Entry 9NHL (electron microscopy, 3.70 A resolution); this record covers chains A and B of the 8 polymer chains in the assembly.

Chain A:
Name: BG505-CH505 Envelope glycoprotein gp120
From: Human immunodeficiency virus 1
Chain sequence (504 residues; each row starts with the number of its first residue; note: 15 numbers in that range are skipped by the numbering (no residue carries them; nothing is unmodelled there); numbers below 1 keep their minus sign (Met-4 is residue -4)):
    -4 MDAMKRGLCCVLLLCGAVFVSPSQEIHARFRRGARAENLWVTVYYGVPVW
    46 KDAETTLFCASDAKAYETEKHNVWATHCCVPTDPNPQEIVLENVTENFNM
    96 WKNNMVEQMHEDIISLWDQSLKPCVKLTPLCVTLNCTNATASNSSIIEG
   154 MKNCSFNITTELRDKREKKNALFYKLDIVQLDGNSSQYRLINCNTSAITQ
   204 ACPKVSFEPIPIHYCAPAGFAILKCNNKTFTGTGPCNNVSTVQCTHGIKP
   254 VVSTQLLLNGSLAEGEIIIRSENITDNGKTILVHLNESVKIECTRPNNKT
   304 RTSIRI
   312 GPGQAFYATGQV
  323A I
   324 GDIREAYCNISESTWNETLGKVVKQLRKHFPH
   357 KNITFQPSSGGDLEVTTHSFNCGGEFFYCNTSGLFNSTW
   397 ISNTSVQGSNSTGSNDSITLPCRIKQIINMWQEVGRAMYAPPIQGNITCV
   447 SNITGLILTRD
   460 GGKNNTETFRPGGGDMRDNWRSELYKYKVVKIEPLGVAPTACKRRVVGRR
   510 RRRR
Not modelled in the structure: -4 to 31, 57-65, 397-411, 460-463, 506-513
Disulfide bonds: Cys54-Cys73, Cys119-Cys205, Cys126-Cys196, Cys131-Cys157, Cys218-Cys247, Cys228-Cys239, Cys296-Cys331, Cys378-Cys445, Cys385-Cys418
Covalent attachments: N-acetylglucosamine (NAG) linked to Asn88, Asn130, Asn156, Asn160, Asn197, Asn230, Asn241, Asn262, Asn289, Asn301, Asn332, Asn386, Asn442, Asn448
From the paper describing this entry:
  - post-translational modification sites: Asn88, Asn241

Chain B:
Name: BG505-CH505 Transmembrane protein gp41
From: Human immunodeficiency virus 1
Chain sequence (153 residues; each row starts with the number of its first residue):
   512 AVGIGAVFLGFLGAAGSTMGAASMTLTVQARNLLSGIVQQQSNLLRAPEC
   562 QQHLLKDTHWGIKQLQARVLAVEHYLRDQQLLGIWGCSGKLICTTNVPWN
   612 STWSNKTLSEIWDNMTWLQWDKEISNYTQIIYGLLEESQNQQEKNETDNL
   662 TCD
Not modelled in the structure: 512-519, 540-567
Disulfide bonds: Cys598-Cys604
Covalent attachments: N-acetylglucosamine (NAG) linked to Asn611, Asn616, Asn625, Asn637

Chain A / chain B interface:
Disulfides between the chains: Cys501(A)-Cys663(B)
Pairs across the interface (4):
  Ala500(A) - Asn660(B)  hydrogen bond (backbone-side chain)
  Cys501(A) - Cys663(B)  disulfide
  Arg504(A) - Cys663(B)  hydrogen bond (side chain-backbone)
  Arg504(A) - Asp664(B)
Other interface residues (no listed pair), chain A (5 interface residues in all): Tyr40, Thr499
Other interface residues (no listed pair), chain B (4 interface residues in all): Gln591

Summary:
The interface between chain A and chain B involves 5 residues on one side and 4 on the other; the contacts
include 1 disulfide bond and 2 hydrogen bonds. Polar contacts include Ala500(A)-Asn660(B) and
Arg504(A)-Cys663(B). Covalently linked N-acetylglucosamine: at Asn88(A), Asn130(A), Asn156(A), Asn160(A),
Asn197(A) and Asn230(A) and 8 more. From the paper: modification sites Asn88(A) and Asn241(A).
Chain A is BG505-CH505 Envelope glycoprotein gp120 and chain B is BG505-CH505 Transmembrane protein gp41, both
from Human immunodeficiency virus 1; the structure, BG505-CH505 Env glycoprotein in complex with NHP pAb FP-1
isolated from animal RUu18 at week 14, was determined by electron microscopy, deposited together with 9NHH,
9NHI, 9NHJ, 9NHK, 9NHM, 9NHN, 9NHO and 9NI9.
